7K36 - chains D and I of the 9 polymer chains in the assembly; structure by electron microscopy, 3.30 A resolution.

# Chain D
Name: Striatin-3
From: Homo sapiens
Reference sequence: Q13033 (STRN3_HUMAN), isoform Q13033-2; residue numbers follow UniProt; this construct covers 1-713
Chain sequence (713 residues; each row starts with the number of its first residue):
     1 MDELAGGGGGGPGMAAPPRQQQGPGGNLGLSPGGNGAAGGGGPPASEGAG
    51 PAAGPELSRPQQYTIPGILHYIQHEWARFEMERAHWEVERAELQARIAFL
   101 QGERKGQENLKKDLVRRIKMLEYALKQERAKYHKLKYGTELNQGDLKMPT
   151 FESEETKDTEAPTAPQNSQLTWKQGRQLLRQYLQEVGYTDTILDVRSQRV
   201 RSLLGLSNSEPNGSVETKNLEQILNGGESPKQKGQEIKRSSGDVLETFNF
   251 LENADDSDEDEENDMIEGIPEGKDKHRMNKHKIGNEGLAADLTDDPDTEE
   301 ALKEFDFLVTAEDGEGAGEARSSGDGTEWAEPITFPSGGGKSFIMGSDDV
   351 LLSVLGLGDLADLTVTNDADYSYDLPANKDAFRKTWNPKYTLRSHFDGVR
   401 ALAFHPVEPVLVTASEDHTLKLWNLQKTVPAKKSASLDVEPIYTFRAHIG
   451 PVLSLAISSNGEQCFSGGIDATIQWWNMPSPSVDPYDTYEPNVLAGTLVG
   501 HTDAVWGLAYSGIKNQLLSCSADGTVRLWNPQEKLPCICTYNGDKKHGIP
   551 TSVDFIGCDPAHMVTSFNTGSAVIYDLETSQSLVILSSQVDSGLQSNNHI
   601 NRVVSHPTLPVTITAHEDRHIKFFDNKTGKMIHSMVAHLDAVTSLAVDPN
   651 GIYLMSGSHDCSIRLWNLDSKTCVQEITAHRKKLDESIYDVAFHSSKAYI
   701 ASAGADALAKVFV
Not modelled in the structure: 1-61, 136-713
Curated features (UniProtKB/Swiss-Prot):
  - region: Y71 to F79 (Caveolin-binding), Q166 to L183 (Calmodulin-binding)
  - modified residue: M1 (N-acetylmethionine), T150 (Phosphothreonine), S202 (Phosphoserine), S214 (Phosphoserine), S229 (Phosphoserine), S257 (Phosphoserine)
  - mutagenesis: R176 to E185 (Loss of STRIPAK complex formation), L179 to V186 (Loss of STRIPAK complex formation)
What the authors report for this chain:
  - self-association interface (contacts with another copy of this molecule): Q62 to W76, A77 to L135

# Chain I
Name: Striatin-interacting protein 1
From: Homo sapiens
Reference sequence: Q5VSL9 (STRP1_HUMAN); numbering as in UniProt (aligned over 1-837)
Chain sequence (837 residues; row label = number of the first residue in the row):
     1 MEPAVGGPGPLIVNNKQPQPPPPPPPAAAQPPPGAPRAAAGLLPGGKARE
    51 FNRNQRKDSEGYSESPDLEFEYADTDKWAAELSELYSYTEGPEFLMNRKC
   101 FEEDFRIHVTDKKWTELDTNQHRTHAMRLLDGLEVTAREKRLKVARAILY
   151 VAQGTFGECSSEAEVQSWMRYNIFLLLEVGTFNALVELLNMEIDNSAACS
   201 SAVRKPAISLADSTDLRVLLNIMYLIVETVHQECEGDKAEWRTMRQTFRA
   251 ELGSPLYNNEPFAIMLFGMVTKFCSGHAPHFPMKKVLLLLWKTVLCTLGG
   301 FEELQSMKAEKRSILGLPPLPEDSIKVIRNMRAASPPASASDLIEQQQKR
   351 GRREHKALIKQDNLDAFNERDPYKADDSREEEEENDDDNSLEGETFPLER
   401 DEVMPPPLQHPQTDRLTCPKGLPWAPKVREKDIEMFLESSRSKFIGYTLG
   451 SDTNTVVGLPRPIHESIKTLKQHKYTSIAEVQAQMEEEYLRSPLSGGEEE
   501 VEQVPAETLYQGLLPSLPQYMIALLKILLAAAPTSKAKTDSINILADVLP
   551 EEMPTTVLQSMKLGVDVNRHKEVIVKAISAVLLLLLKHFKLNHVYQFEYM
   601 AQHLVFANCIPLILKFFNQNIMSYITAKNSISVLDYPHCVVHELPELTAE
   651 SLEAGDSNQFCWRNLFSCINLLRILNKLTKWKHSRTMMLVVFKSAPILKR
   701 ALKVKQAMMQLYVLKLLKVQTKYLGRQWRKSNMKTMSAIYQKVRHRLNDD
   751 WAYGNDLDARPWDFQAEECALRANIERFNARRYDRAHSNPDFLPVDNCLQ
   801 SVLGQRVDLPEDFQMNYDLWLEREVFSKPISWEELLQ
Not modelled in the structure: 1-68, 156-159, 196-207, 236-239, 335-420, 535-541, 551-555, 633-658, 757-761, 805-812, 825-837
Small-molecule neighbours: inositol hexakisphosphate (IHP): K308, S324, K427, Y475, S477, I478, K587, K590, R673, N676, K677, K680, W681, Y712, K715, R744, R746
Curated features (UniProtKB/Swiss-Prot):
  - modified residue: M1 (N-acetylmethionine), S59 (Phosphoserine), S335 (Phosphoserine), S339 (Phosphoserine), S788 (Phosphoserine)
  - mutagenesis: D131 to E134 (Decreased formation of STRIPAK core complex), K427 (K427E: Decreased interaction with other STRIPAK core complex components. Decreased inhibition of Hippo signaling), R744 (R744E: Decreased interaction with other STRIPAK core complex components. Decreased inhibition of Hippo signaling)
What the authors report for this chain:
  - binding site for inositol hexakisphosphate: K427, R744
  - mutagenesis - D131K/E134K, K427E, R744E: decreased binding to MOB-like protein phocein
  - mutagenesis - K427E, R744E: decreased binding to Striatin-3 (chain D)
  - mutagenesis - K427E, R744E: decreased binding to Serine/threonine-protein phosphatase 2A 65 kDa regulatory subunit A alpha isoform
  - mutagenesis - K427E, R744E: decreased binding to Serine/threonine-protein phosphatase 2A catalytic subunit alpha isoform
  - mutagenesis - K427E, R744E: decreased signaling in response to Hippo pathway
  - mutagenesis - D131K/E134K: decreased binding to STRIPAK core complex
  - mutagenesis - D131K/E134K: decreased signaling in response to Hippo signaling

# Interface between chain D and chain I
Pairs across the interface (7; chain D residue first):
  Q101(D) - D791(I)
  Q101(D) - F792(I)
  R104(D) - L793(I)  hydrogen bond (side chain-backbone)
  E108(D) - V795(I)
  K119(D) - G804(I)  hydrogen bond (side chain-backbone)
  Y123(D) - F813(I)
  A124(D) - Y817(I)  hydrophobic
Interface residues without a listed pair, chain D (9 interface residues in all): K111, V115, I118
Interface residues without a listed pair, chain I (11 interface residues in all): D796, S801, V802, L803
From the paper, about this interface:
  - interface residues, chain I: V802(I)

# Summary
The interface between chain D and chain I involves 9 residues on one side and 11 on the other; the contacts
include 2 hydrogen bonds. Among the polar pairs are R104(D)-L793(I) and K119(D)-G804(I). The paper reports a
binding site for inositol hexakisphosphate at K427(I) and R744(I); D131K/E134K, K427E and R744E of chain I
reduce binding to MOB-like protein phocein.
Chain D is Striatin-3 and chain I is Striatin-interacting protein 1, both from Homo sapiens; the structure,
Cryo-EM structure of STRIPAK complex, was determined by electron microscopy.
